4M4W - chains M and N of the 15 polymer chains in the assembly; structure by X-ray diffraction, 6.10 A resolution (low resolution: residue-level contacts below are approximate; hydrogen-bond / salt-bridge calls are withheld).

Chain M (and N):
Protein: Primosomal protein DnaI
Organism: Bacillus subtilis subsp. subtilis
Notes: chain N of this document is another copy of the same molecule, construct and numbering; everything in this record applies to it too
Reference sequence: P06567 (DNAI_BACSU); residues 1-311 here = UniProt positions 1-311
Sequence (317 residues; row label = number of the first residue in the row):
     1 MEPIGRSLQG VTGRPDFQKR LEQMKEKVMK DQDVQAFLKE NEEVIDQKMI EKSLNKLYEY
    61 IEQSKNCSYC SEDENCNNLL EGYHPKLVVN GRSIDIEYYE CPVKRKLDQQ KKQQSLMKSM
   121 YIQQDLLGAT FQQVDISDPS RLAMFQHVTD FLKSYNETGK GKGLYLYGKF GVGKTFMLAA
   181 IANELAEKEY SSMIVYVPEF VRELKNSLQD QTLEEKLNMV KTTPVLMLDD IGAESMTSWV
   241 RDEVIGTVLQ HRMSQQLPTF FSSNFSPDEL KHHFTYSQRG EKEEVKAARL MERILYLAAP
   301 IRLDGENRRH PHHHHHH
Disordered / not traced: 1-31, 71-81, 102-111, 236, 277-280, 305-317 (chain N: 1-31, 71-81, 99-110, 208-210, 235-237, 279-283, 310-317)
Sequence notes: expression tag (312-317)
Swiss-Prot annotation at these positions:
  - binding site (Zn(2+)): Cys-67, Cys-70, His-84, Cys-101
  - binding site (ATP): Gly-168 to Thr-175

Chain M / chain N interface:
Pairs across the interface (46):
  Gln-32(M) with Glu-42(N); Glu-43(N)
  Gln-35(M) with Glu-42(N); Ile-45(N); Gln-47(N)
  Leu-38(M) with Gln-47(N)
  Lys-39(M) with Lys-39(N); Glu-42(N)
  Glu-42(M) with Gln-35(N)
  Gln-47(M) with Glu-51(N)
  Met-49(M) with Lys-48(N)
  Ile-50(M) with Gln-47(N); Lys-48(N); Glu-51(N)
  Glu-51(M) with Lys-48(N); Glu-51(N); Lys-52(N); Leu-54(N)
  Lys-52(M) with Lys-52(N)
  Ser-53(M) with Lys-48(N)
  Leu-54(M) with Asp-46(N); Lys-48(N); Met-49(N); Lys-52(N); Arg-92(N)
  Asn-55(M) with Arg-92(N)
  Lys-56(M) with Lys-48(N)
  Leu-57(M) with Asp-46(N); Gln-47(N); Lys-48(N)
  Tyr-58(M) with Val-44(N); Asp-46(N); Met-49(N); Val-89(N); Gly-91(N); Arg-92(N)
  Glu-59(M) with Arg-92(N)
  Ile-61(M) with Val-44(N); Ile-45(N); Asp-46(N)
  Ile-94(M) with Lys-48(N)
  Ser-137(M) with Val-285(N)
  Asp-138(M) with Arg-289(N)
  Pro-139(M) with Glu-284(N)
  Asp-304(M) with Glu-284(N); Lys-286(N)
Other interface residues (no listed pair), chain M (25 interface residues in all): Val-34, Glu-62
Other interface residues (no listed pair), chain N (23 interface residues in all): Ile-50, Ser-53, Gln-250

Overview:
25 residues of chain M face 23 of chain N across their interface. From UniProt: 4 Zn2+-binding residues and 8
ATP-binding residues on chain M.
Chain M and chain N are both Primosomal protein DnaI (Bacillus subtilis subsp. subtilis); the structure,
Mechanistic implications for the bacterial primosome assembly of the structure of a helicase-helicase loader
complex, was determined by X-ray diffraction.
